Entry 6X2M (X-ray diffraction, 2.35 A resolution); this record covers chains B and C of the 3 polymer chains in the assembly.

# Chain B
Molecule: Ran-specific GTPase-activating protein 1
From: Saccharomyces cerevisiae
Reference sequence: P41920 (YRB1_YEAST); residues 62-201 here = UniProt positions 62-201
Amino-acid sequence (140 residues; row label = number of the first residue in the row):
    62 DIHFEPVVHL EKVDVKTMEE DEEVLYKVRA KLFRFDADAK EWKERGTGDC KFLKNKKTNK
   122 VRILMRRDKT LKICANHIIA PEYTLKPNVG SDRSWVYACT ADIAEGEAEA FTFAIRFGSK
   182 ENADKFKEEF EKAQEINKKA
Not modelled in the structure: 62-77, 201

# Chain C
Molecule: Exportin-1
From: Saccharomyces cerevisiae
Notes: engineered mutation(s): 377-413 deleted
Reference sequence: P30822 (XPO1_YEAST); numbering as in UniProt; present here: 1-376, 414-1058
Amino-acid sequence (1024 residues; row label = number of the first residue in the row; note: 37 numbers in that range are skipped by the numbering (no residue carries them; nothing is unmodelled there); numbers below 1 keep their minus sign (Gly-2 is residue -2)):
    -2 GGSMEGILDF SNDLDIALLD QVVSTFYQGS GVQQKQAQEI LTKFQDNPDA WQKADQILQF
    58 STNPQSKFIA LSILDKLITR KWKLLPNDHR IGIRNFVVGM IISMCQDDEV FKTQKNLINK
   118 SDLTLVQILK QEWPQNWPEF IPELIGSSSS SVNVCENNMI VLKLLSEEVF DFSAEQMTQA
   178 KALHLKNSMS KEFEQIFKLC FQVLEQGSSS SLIVATLESL LRYLHWIPYR YIYETNILEL
   238 LSTKFMTSPD TRAITLKCLT EVSNLKIPQD NDLIKRQTVL FFQNTLQQIA TSVMPVTADL
   298 KATYANANGN DQSFLQDLAM FLTTYLARNR ALLESDESLR ELLLNAHQYL IQLSKIEERE
   358 LFKTTLDYWH NLVADLFYE
   414 PLKKHIYEEI CSQLRLVIIE NMVRPEEVLV VENDEGEIVR EFVKESDTIQ LYKSEREVLV
   474 YLTHLNVIDT EEIMISKLAR QIDGSEWSWH NINTLSWAIG SISGTMSEDT EKRFVVTVIK
   534 DLLGLCEQKR GKDNKAVVAS DIMYVVGQYP RFLKAHWNFL RTVILKLFEF MHETHEGVQD
   594 MACDTFIKIV QKCKYHFVIQ QPRESEPFIQ TIIRDIQKTT ADLQPQQVHT FYKACGIIIS
   654 EERSVAERNR LLSDLMQLPN MAWDTIVEQS TANPTLLLDS ETVKIIANII KTNVAVCTSM
   714 GADFYPQLGH IYYNMLQLYR AVSSMISAQV AAEGLIATKT PKVRGLRTIK KEILKLVETY
   774 ISKARNLDDV VKVLVEPLLN AVLEDYMNNV PDARDAEVLN CMTTVVEKVG HMIPQGVILI
   834 LQSVFECTLD MINKDFTEYP EHRVEFYKLL KVINEKSFAA FLELPPAAFK LFVDAICWAF
   894 KHNNRDVEVN GLQIALDLVK NIERMGNVPF ANEFHKNYFF IFVSETFFVL TDSDHKSGFS
   954 KQALLLMKLI SLVYDNKISV PLYQEAEVPQ GTSNQVYLSQ YLANMLSNAF PHLTSEQIAS
  1014 FLSALTKQCK DLVVFKGTLR DFLVQIKEVG GDPTDYLFAE DKENA
Not modelled in the structure: -2, 447-449, 978-980, 1053-1058
Construct notes: expression tag (-2 to 0); conflict Gly537 (Asp in P30822), Cys539 (Thr in P30822), Glu540 (Val in P30822), Gln541 (Lys in P30822), Cys1022 (Tyr in P30822)

# Chain B / chain C interface
Pairs across the interface (6; chain B residue first):
  Val150(B) - Ile749(C)  hydrophobic
  Val150(B) - Thr753(C)
  Val150(B) - Pro754(C)
  Gly151(B) - Lys752(C)
  Gly151(B) - Arg757(C)  hydrogen bond (backbone-side chain)
  Asp153(B) - Pro754(C)
Also at the interface, not in a pair above, chain B (4 interface residues in all): Ser152

# Summary
4 residues of chain B face 5 of chain C across their interface; the contacts include 1 hydrogen bond. The
hydrogen-bonded pair is Gly151(B)-Arg757(C).
Here chain B is Ran-specific GTPase-activating protein 1 and chain C is Exportin-1, both from Saccharomyces
cerevisiae. Entry 6X2M (Crystal Structure of unliganded CRM1-Ran-RanBP1) was determined by X-ray diffraction
together with 6X2O, 6X2P, 6X2R, 6X2S, 6X2U, 6X2V and 3 further entries from the same study.
